PDB entry 1HGE | X-ray diffraction, 2.60 A resolution | chains A and B of the 6 polymer chains in the assembly

== Chain A ==
Molecule: Hemagglutinin, (G135R), HA1 chain
From: Influenza A virus
UniProtKB: P03437 (HEMA_IAAIC); residues 1-328 here correspond to UniProt positions 17-344 (UniProt number = residue number + 16)
Chain sequence (328 residues; each row starts with the number of its first residue):
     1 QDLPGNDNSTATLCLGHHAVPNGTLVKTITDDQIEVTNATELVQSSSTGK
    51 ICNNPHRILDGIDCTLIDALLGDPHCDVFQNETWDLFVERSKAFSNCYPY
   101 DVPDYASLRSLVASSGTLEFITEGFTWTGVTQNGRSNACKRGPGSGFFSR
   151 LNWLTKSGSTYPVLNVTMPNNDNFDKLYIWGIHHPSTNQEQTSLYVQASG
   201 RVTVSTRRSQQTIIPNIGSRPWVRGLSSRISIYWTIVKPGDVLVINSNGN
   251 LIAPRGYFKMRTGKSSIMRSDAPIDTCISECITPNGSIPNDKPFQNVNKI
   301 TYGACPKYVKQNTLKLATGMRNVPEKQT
Differences from the reference sequence: conflict R135 (Gly151 in P03437)
Curated features (UniProtKB/Swiss-Prot):
  - glycosylation (N-linked (GlcNAc...) asparagine): N8, N22, N38, N81, N165, N285
Disulfides: C52-C277, C64-C76, C97-C139, C281-C305
Glycans and other covalent adducts: N-acetylglucosamine (NAG) linked to N38, N81, N285; glycan linked to N165
Ligand contacts: MNA (2-O-methyl-5-N-acetyl-alpha-D-neuraminic acid): Y98, G134, R135, S136, N137, W153, T155, H183, E190, L194, L226, S228

== Chain B ==
Molecule: Hemagglutinin, (G135R), HA1 chain
From: Influenza A virus
UniProtKB: P03437 (HEMA_IAAIC); residues 1-175 here correspond to UniProt positions 346-520 (UniProt number = residue number + 345)
Chain sequence (175 residues; numbered 1 to 175; the number before each row is that of its first residue):
     1 GLFGAIAGFIENGWEGMIDGWYGFRHQNSEGTGQAADLKSTQAAIDQING
    51 KLNRVIEKTNEKFHQIEKEFSEVEGRIQDLEKYVEDTKIDLWSYNAELLV
   101 ALENQHTIDLTDSEMNKLFEKTRRQLRENAEEMGNGCFKIYHKCDNACIE
   151 SIRNGTYDHDVYRDEALNNRFQIKG
Curated features (UniProtKB/Swiss-Prot):
  - glycosylation: N154 (N-linked (GlcNAc...) asparagine)
Disulfides: C144-C148
Glycans and other covalent adducts: N-acetylglucosamine (NAG) linked to N154

== Chain A / chain B interface ==
Pairs across the interface (139; chain A residue first):
  Q1(A) - V161(B)  hydrogen bond (side chain-backbone)
  D7(A) - K143(B)
  D7(A) - E165(B)
  N8(A) - N169(B)  hydrogen bond
  S9(A) - H142(B)  hydrogen bond (backbone-backbone)
  S9(A) - K143(B)  hydrogen bond (backbone-backbone)
  S9(A) - N169(B)
  T10(A) - K139(B)
  T10(A) - I140(B)
  T10(A) - Y141(B)
  T10(A) - H142(B)
  A11(A) - F138(B)
  A11(A) - K139(B)
  A11(A) - I140(B)  hydrogen bond (backbone-backbone)
  A11(A) - C144(B)  hydrophobic
  T12(A) - H26(B)
  T12(A) - Q27(B)  hydrogen bond (backbone-backbone)
  T12(A) - F138(B)
  L13(A) - F24(B)  hydrophobic
  L13(A) - R25(B)
  L13(A) - C137(B)
  L13(A) - F138(B)  hydrogen bond (backbone-backbone)
  L13(A) - I152(B)  hydrophobic
  C14(A) - W14(B)
  C14(A) - G23(B)
  C14(A) - F24(B)
  C14(A) - R25(B)  hydrogen bond (backbone-backbone)
  C14(A) - G136(B)
  C14(A) - C137(B)  disulfide
  L15(A) - W14(B)
  L15(A) - G23(B)
  L15(A) - F24(B)  hydrophobic
  L15(A) - M115(B)  hydrophobic
  L15(A) - L118(B)  hydrophobic
  L15(A) - F119(B)  hydrophobic
  L15(A) - G136(B)  hydrogen bond (backbone-backbone)
  L15(A) - F138(B)  hydrophobic
  G16(A) - W14(B)
  G16(A) - Y22(B)
  G16(A) - G23(B)  hydrogen bond (backbone-backbone)
  G16(A) - M115(B)
  H17(A) - I6(B)
  H17(A) - I10(B)
  H17(A) - G13(B)
  H17(A) - W14(B)  hydrogen bond (backbone-backbone)
  H17(A) - W21(B)
  H17(A) - M115(B)
  H18(A) - G13(B)
  H18(A) - W14(B)
  H18(A) - M17(B)
  H18(A) - G20(B)
  H18(A) - W21(B)  hydrogen bond (backbone-backbone)
  A19(A) - G13(B)
  A19(A) - W14(B)  hydrogen bond (backbone-backbone)
  A19(A) - E15(B)
  P21(A) - E15(B)
  V26(A) - N104(B)
  K27(A) - E97(B)  salt bridge
  K27(A) - N104(B)  hydrogen bond (backbone-side chain)
  T28(A) - N104(B)
  T28(A) - Q105(B)
  I29(A) - A101(B)
  I29(A) - L102(B)  hydrophobic
  I29(A) - Q105(B)  hydrogen bond (backbone-side chain)
  T30(A) - Q105(B)  hydrogen bond
  I34(A) - I108(B)  hydrophobic
  T40(A) - L52(B)
  L42(A) - V100(B)  hydrophobic
  R109(A) - E67(B)  salt bridge
  S110(A) - H64(B)  hydrogen bond
  S114(A) - H64(B)
  K264(A) - F63(B)
  S265(A) - H64(B)
  S266(A) - H64(B)  hydrogen bond
  R269(A) - E67(B)  salt bridge
  R269(A) - E69(B)
  N290(A) - T59(B)
  D291(A) - I56(B)
  P293(A) - V55(B)
  F294(A) - A96(B)  hydrophobic
  N298(A) - E69(B)
  K299(A) - K68(B)  hydrogen bond (backbone-side chain)
  K299(A) - E69(B)  salt bridge
  K299(A) - E85(B)
  I300(A) - K68(B)
  I300(A) - E69(B)
  T301(A) - Q65(B)  hydrogen bond (backbone-side chain)
  Y302(A) - K62(B)
  Y302(A) - F63(B)
  G303(A) - E61(B)
  G303(A) - K62(B)  hydrogen bond (backbone-backbone)
  A304(A) - T59(B)
  A304(A) - E61(B)
  C305(A) - T59(B)
  C305(A) - N60(B)
  K307(A) - N60(B)
  K307(A) - W92(B)
  Y308(A) - I89(B)  hydrophobic
  V309(A) - W92(B)
  V309(A) - S93(B)
  K310(A) - D86(B)  salt bridge
  K310(A) - I89(B)
  K310(A) - D90(B)  salt bridge
  K310(A) - S93(B)  hydrogen bond (backbone-side chain)
  Q311(A) - S93(B)  hydrogen bond (side chain-backbone)
  Q311(A) - E97(B)  hydrogen bond
  L314(A) - A96(B)  hydrophobic
  L314(A) - E97(B)
  L314(A) - V100(B)  hydrophobic
  K315(A) - N104(B)  hydrogen bond (backbone-side chain)
  L316(A) - L52(B)  hydrophobic
  L316(A) - E103(B)
  L316(A) - N104(B)
  A317(A) - N104(B)  hydrogen bond (backbone-side chain)
  A317(A) - T107(B)
  T318(A) - W21(B)
  T318(A) - I48(B)
  T318(A) - L52(B)
  G319(A) - T107(B)
  M320(A) - I6(B)  hydrophobic
  M320(A) - W21(B)
  M320(A) - Y22(B)  hydrophobic
  M320(A) - T111(B)
  R321(A) - A7(B)
  V323(A) - A7(B)  hydrophobic
  V323(A) - E11(B)
  V323(A) - N12(B)
  V323(A) - G13(B)  hydrogen bond (backbone-backbone)
  P324(A) - N12(B)
  P324(A) - E15(B)
  E325(A) - N12(B)
  E325(A) - G13(B)
  E325(A) - W14(B)
  E325(A) - E15(B)  hydrogen bond (side chain-backbone)
  E325(A) - G16(B)
  E325(A) - R25(B)  salt bridge
  K326(A) - E15(B)  salt bridge
  Q327(A) - E15(B)  hydrogen bond (backbone-side chain)
  T328(A) - E15(B)  hydrogen bond (backbone-side chain)
Also at the interface, not in a pair above, chain A (67 interface residues in all): V36, H56, A113, I267, K292, P306
Also at the interface, not in a pair above, chain B (70 interface residues in all): K58, L99, T122, M133, I149
Disulfides between the chains: C14(A)-C137(B)

== Summary ==
67 residues of chain A and 70 residues of chain B are in contact; the contacts include 1 disulfide bond, 30
hydrogen bonds and 8 salt bridges. Polar contacts include K27(A)-E97(B), R109(A)-E67(B) and R269(A)-E67(B).
Ligands of chain A: compound MNA.
Chain A is Hemagglutinin, (G135R), HA1 chain and chain B is Hemagglutinin, (G135R), HA1 chain, both from
Influenza A virus; the structure, Binding of influenza virus hemagglutinin to analogs of its cell-surface
receptor, sialic acid: analysis by proton ..., was determined by X-ray diffraction, deposited together with
1HGD, 1HGF, 1HGG, 1HGH, 1HGI and 1HGJ.
